Entry 6HNY (X-ray diffraction, 1.65 A resolution); this record covers chain A.

== Chain A ==
Protein: Casein kinase II subunit alpha
Source organism: Homo sapiens
Notes: EC 2.7.11.1; fragment: kinase domain (residues 1-337)
UniProt: P68400 (CSK21_HUMAN); residue numbers follow UniProt; this construct covers 1-336
Chain sequence (336 residues; numbered 1 to 336; the number before each row is that of its first residue):
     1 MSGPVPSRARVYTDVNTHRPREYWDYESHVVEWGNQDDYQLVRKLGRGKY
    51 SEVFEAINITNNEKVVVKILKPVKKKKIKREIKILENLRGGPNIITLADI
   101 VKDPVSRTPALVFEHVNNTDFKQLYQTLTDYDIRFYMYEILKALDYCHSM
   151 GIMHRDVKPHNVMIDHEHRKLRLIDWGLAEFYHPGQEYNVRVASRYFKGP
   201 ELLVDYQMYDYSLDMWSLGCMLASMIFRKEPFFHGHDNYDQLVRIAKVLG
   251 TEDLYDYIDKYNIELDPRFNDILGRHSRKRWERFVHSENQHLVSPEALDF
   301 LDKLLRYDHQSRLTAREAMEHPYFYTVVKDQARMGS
Not modelled in the structure: 1-2, 331-336
Swiss-Prot annotation at these positions:
  - region: Gln36 to Leu41 (Interaction with beta subunit)
  - active site: Asp156 (Proton acceptor)
  - binding site (ATP): Leu45 to Val53, Lys68
  - natural variant: Arg47 (R47Q: In OCNDS), Tyr50 (Y50S: In OCNDS), Asp175 (D175G: In OCNDS), Lys198 (K198R: In OCNDS)
Residues lining bound ligands: Boldine (GHT): Leu45, Gly46, Arg47, Gly48, Ser51, Val53, Val66, Lys68, Glu81, Ile95, Phe113, Glu114, Val116, Met163, Ile174, Asp175

== Summary ==
Bound to chain A: Boldine. From UniProt: active-site residue Asp156 and 10 ATP-binding residues.
Chain A is Casein kinase II subunit alpha (Homo sapiens); the structure, Human protein kinase CK2 alpha in
complex with boldine, was determined by X-ray diffraction (same publication as 6HNW).
